Entry 6A9E (X-ray diffraction, 3.21 A resolution); this record covers chain A.

[Chain A]
Molecule: Endolysin, Autophagy-related protein 2
Organism: Enterobacteria phage RB59
Notes: EC 3.2.1.17
UniProt: chimeric construct of A0A097J809, O94649: residues 1-161 from A0A097J809 (A0A097J809_BPT4) positions 1-161 (same numbers); residues 165-384 from O94649 positions 21-240 (UniProt number = residue number - 144)
Amino-acid sequence (389 residues; numbered 1 to 389; the number before each row is that of its first residue):
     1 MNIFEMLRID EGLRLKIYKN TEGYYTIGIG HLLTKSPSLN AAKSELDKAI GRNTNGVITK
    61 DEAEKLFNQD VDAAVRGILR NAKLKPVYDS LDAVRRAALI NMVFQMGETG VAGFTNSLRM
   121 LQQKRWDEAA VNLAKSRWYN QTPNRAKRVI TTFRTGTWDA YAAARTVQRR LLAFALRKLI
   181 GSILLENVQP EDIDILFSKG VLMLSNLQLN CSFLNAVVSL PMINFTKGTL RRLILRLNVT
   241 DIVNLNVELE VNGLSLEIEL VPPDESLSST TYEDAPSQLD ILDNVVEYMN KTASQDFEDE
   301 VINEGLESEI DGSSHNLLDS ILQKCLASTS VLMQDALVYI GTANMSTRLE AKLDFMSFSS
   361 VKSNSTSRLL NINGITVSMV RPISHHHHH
Not modelled in the structure: 220-222, 262-280, 306-315, 342-347, 363-365, 381-389
Construct notes: engineered mutation Asn20 (Asp in A0A097J809), Thr54 (Cys in A0A097J809), Ala97 (Cys in A0A097J809); linker (162-164); expression tag (385-389)
Modified / non-standard residues: Mse1, Mse6, Mse102, Mse106, Mse120, Mse203, Mse289, Mse333, Mse356, Mse379 (selenomethionine; parent Met); Mse222, Mse345 (selenomethionine)

[In short]
Chain A is Endolysin, Autophagy-related protein 2 (Enterobacteria phage RB59); the structure, Crystal
structure of the N-terminal domain of Atg2, was determined by X-ray diffraction, deposited together with 6A9J.
